8BM1 - chains F and K of the 21 polymer chains in the assembly; structure by electron microscopy, 2.70 A resolution.

Chain F (and K):
Name: Chaperonin GroEL
Source organism: Escherichia coli
Notes: EC 5.6.1.7; chain K of this document is another copy of the same molecule, construct and numbering; everything in this record applies to it too
UniProt: P0A6F5 (CH60_ECOLI); residues 1-548 here = UniProt positions 1-548
Amino-acid sequence (548 residues; numbered 1 to 548; the number before each row is that of its first residue):
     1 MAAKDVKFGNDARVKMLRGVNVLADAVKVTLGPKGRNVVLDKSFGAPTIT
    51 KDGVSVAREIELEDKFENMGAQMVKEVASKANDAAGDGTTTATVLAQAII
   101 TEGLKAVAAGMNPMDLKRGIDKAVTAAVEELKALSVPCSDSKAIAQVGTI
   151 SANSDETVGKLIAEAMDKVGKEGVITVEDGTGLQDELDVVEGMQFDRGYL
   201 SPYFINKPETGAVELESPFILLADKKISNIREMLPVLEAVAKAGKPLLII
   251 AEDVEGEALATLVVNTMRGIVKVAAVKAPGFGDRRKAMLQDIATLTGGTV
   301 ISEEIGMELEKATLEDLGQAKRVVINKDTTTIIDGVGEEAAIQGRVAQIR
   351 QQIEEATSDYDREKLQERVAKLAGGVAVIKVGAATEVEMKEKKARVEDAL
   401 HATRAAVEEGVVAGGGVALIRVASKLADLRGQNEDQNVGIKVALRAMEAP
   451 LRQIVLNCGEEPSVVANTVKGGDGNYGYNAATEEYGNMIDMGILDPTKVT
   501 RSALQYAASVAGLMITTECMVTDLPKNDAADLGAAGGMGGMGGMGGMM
Not modelled in the structure: 1, 526-548
Ion coordination: K+: T30, K51, T90 (together with ATP); Mg2+: D87 (together with ATP)
Small-molecule neighbours: ATP (adenosine-5'-triphosphate): T30, L31, G32, P33, K51, D52, G53, V54, D87, G88, T89, T90, T91, I150, S154, D398, G414, G415, G416, I454, Y478, N479, A480, A481, M488, I493, D495

How chain F and chain K interact:
Pairs across the interface (99; chain F residue first):
  A2(F) - E61(K)
  A3(F) - E61(K)
  A3(F) - L62(K)
  A3(F) - E63(K)
  K4(F) - E59(K)  salt bridge
  K4(F) - E61(K)  hydrogen bond (backbone-backbone)
  V6(F) - I60(K)  hydrophobic
  F8(F) - D25(K)
  F8(F) - A26(K)
  F8(F) - V29(K)  hydrophobic
  R13(F) - R36(K)
  M69(F) - V39(K)  hydrophobic
  M69(F) - L40(K)
  M69(F) - D41(K)
  M69(F) - P47(K)
  Q72(F) - P47(K)
  M73(F) - V39(K)  hydrophobic
  M73(F) - P47(K)  hydrophobic
  M73(F) - I49(K)  hydrophobic
  E76(F) - A46(K)
  E76(F) - T385(K)
  E76(F) - E386(K)  hydrogen bond (side chain-backbone)
  E76(F) - V387(K)  hydrogen bond (side chain-backbone)
  K80(F) - A384(K)
  K80(F) - T385(K)
  V107(F) - R36(K)
  N112(F) - K34(K)
  P113(F) - R36(K)
  M114(F) - G35(K)
  M114(F) - N37(K)
  R118(F) - N153(K)
  Y203(F) - R268(K)  hydrogen bond
  Y203(F) - I270(K)  hydrophobic
  K226(F) - K242(K)  hydrogen bond (side chain-backbone)
  K226(F) - L314(K)
  I227(F) - K242(K)
  S228(F) - E238(K)
  S228(F) - A239(K)
  N229(F) - E238(K)  hydrogen bond
  I230(F) - E238(K)  hydrogen bond (backbone-side chain)
  M233(F) - K242(K)
  D253(F) - K242(K)
  D253(F) - A243(K)
  D253(F) - G244(K)  hydrogen bond (backbone-backbone)
  D253(F) - K245(K)
  V254(F) - K242(K)
  V254(F) - G244(K)  hydrogen bond (backbone-backbone)
  E255(F) - V240(K)
  E255(F) - A241(K)
  E255(F) - K242(K)  hydrogen bond (backbone-backbone)
  E255(F) - A243(K)
  E255(F) - G244(K)
  E255(F) - K245(K)  hydrogen bond (side chain-backbone)
  E255(F) - P246(K)
  E255(F) - V271(K)
  G256(F) - I270(K)
  E257(F) - L237(K)
  E257(F) - A241(K)  hydrogen bond (backbone-backbone)
  E257(F) - M267(K)
  E257(F) - I270(K)
  E257(F) - V271(K)
  E257(F) - V273(K)
  A258(F) - A241(K)  hydrophobic
  A258(F) - K242(K)
  L259(F) - K242(K)
  A260(F) - I270(K)  hydrophobic
  T261(F) - T266(K)
  T261(F) - M267(K)
  T261(F) - R268(K)  hydrogen bond (side chain-backbone)
  T261(F) - I270(K)
  V264(F) - R268(K)
  Q505(F) - L183(K)
  Y506(F) - A384(K)
  S509(F) - A384(K)
  S509(F) - T385(K)
  S509(F) - E388(K)
  V510(F) - T385(K)
  V510(F) - V387(K)  hydrophobic
  L513(F) - N37(K)
  L513(F) - V387(K)
  L513(F) - E388(K)
  L513(F) - E391(K)
  T516(F) - R36(K)
  T516(F) - N37(K)  hydrogen bond
  T517(F) - N37(K)
  T517(F) - V39(K)
  E518(F) - V29(K)
  E518(F) - R36(K)  salt bridge
  E518(F) - N37(K)  hydrogen bond (backbone-backbone)
  C519(F) - N37(K)
  C519(F) - V38(K)
  C519(F) - V39(K)  hydrogen bond (backbone-backbone)
  M520(F) - V39(K)
  V521(F) - V39(K)  hydrogen bond (backbone-backbone)
  V521(F) - L40(K)
  V521(F) - D41(K)  hydrogen bond (backbone-backbone)
  V521(F) - I60(K)  hydrophobic
  T522(F) - D41(K)  hydrogen bond
  L524(F) - E63(K)
Interface residues without a listed pair, chain F (53 interface residues in all): K65, M111, S201, K277, E303, M514, D523
Interface residues without a listed pair, chain K (48 interface residues in all): V22, K51, S154, E315

Overview:
53 residues of chain F face 48 of chain K across their interface, with 19 hydrogen bonds and 2 salt bridges.
Polar pairs include K4(F)-E59(K), E518(F)-R36(K) and E76(F)-E386(K). Chain F binds ATP. T30(F), K51(F) and
T90(F) coordinate K+.
Chain F and chain K are both Chaperonin GroEL (Escherichia coli); the structure, Structure of GroEL:GroES-ATP
complex under continuous turnover conditions, was determined by electron microscopy, deposited together with
8BKZ, 8BM0, 8BMO and 8BMT.
